5XBW - chains A and C of the 4 polymer chains in the assembly; structure by X-ray diffraction, 3.11 A resolution.

# Chain A (and C)
Name: Probable transcriptional regulator
From: Pseudomonas aeruginosa PAO1
Notes: chain C of this document is another copy of the same molecule, construct and numbering; everything in this record applies to it too
UniProtKB: Q9HUT5 (Q9HUT5_PSEAE); numbering as in UniProt (aligned over 1-270)
Amino-acid sequence (272 residues; each row starts with the number of its first residue; numbers below 1 keep their minus sign (Gly-1 is residue -1)):
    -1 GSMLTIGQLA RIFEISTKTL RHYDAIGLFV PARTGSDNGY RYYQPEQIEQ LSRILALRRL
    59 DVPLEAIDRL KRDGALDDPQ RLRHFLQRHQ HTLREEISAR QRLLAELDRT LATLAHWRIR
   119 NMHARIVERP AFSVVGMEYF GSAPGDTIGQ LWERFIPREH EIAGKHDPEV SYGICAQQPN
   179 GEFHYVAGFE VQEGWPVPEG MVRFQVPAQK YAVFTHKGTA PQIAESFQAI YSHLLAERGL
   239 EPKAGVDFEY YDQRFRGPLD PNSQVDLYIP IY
Unresolved in the structure: -1 to 0, 32-36, 138-143
Differences from the reference sequence: expression tag (-1 to 0)
Curated features (UniProtKB/Swiss-Prot):
  - DNA-binding region: Ile4 to Ala23 (H-T-H motif)
  - binding site (3',3'-c-di-GMP): Met1, Arg31, Ser34, Asp35, Tyr40, Arg67, Arg70, Arg86, Tyr270
  - mutagenesis: Arg31 (R31A: Reduces c-di-GMP binding. Drastically decreases DNA binding ability, but binding is still enhanced in the presence of c-di-GMP ...), Asp35 (D35A: Slightly reduces c-di-GMP binding. Reduces c-di-GMP binding when associated with Ala-31, Ala-40 and Ala-270 ...), Tyr40 (Y40A: Reduces c-di-GMP binding. Reduces c-di-GMP binding when associated with Ala-31, Ala-35 and Ala-270 ...), Arg67 (R67A: Slightly reduces c-di-GMP binding. Reduces c-di-GMP binding when associated with Ala-86. Slightly decreases DNA binding ability, but binding is still enhanced in the presence of c-di-GMP ...), Arg86 (R86A: Reduces c-di-GMP binding. Reduces c-di-GMP binding when associated with Ala-67. Drastically decreases DNA binding ability, but binding is still enhanced in the presence of c-di-GMP ...), Tyr270 (Y270A: Reduces c-di-GMP binding. Reduces c-di-GMP binding when associated with Ala-31, Ala-35 and Ala-40 ...)
Reported in the primary citation:
  - mutagenesis - F253R: abolished expression
  - mutagenesis - C173W, E247A: decreased stability
  - mutagenesis - Y183A, Y249A: decreased binding to pyocyanin
  - mutagenesis - R31A/D35A/Y40A/R67A/R86A/Y270A: abolished binding to DNA

# How chain A and chain C interact
Pairs across the interface (5):
  Ala103(A) - Asp106(C)
  Asp106(A) - Ala103(C)
  Asp106(A) - Asp106(C)
  Ala110(A) - Ala110(C)  hydrophobic
  His114(A) - His114(C)  hydrogen bond

# Overview
Chain A and chain C each contribute 4 residues to their interface, with 1 hydrogen bond. The hydrogen-bonded
pair is His114(A)-His114(C). From the paper: C173W and E247A of chain A reduce stability; Y183A and Y249A of
chain A reduce binding to pyocyanin; 6 substitutions were tested in all.
Both chains are Probable transcriptional regulator (Pseudomonas aeruginosa PAO1). Entry 5XBW (The structure of
BrlR) was determined by X-ray diffraction (same publication as 5XBI).
